Entry 5X22 (X-ray diffraction, 3.35 A resolution); this record covers chains C and F of the 9 polymer chains in the assembly.

[Chain C]
Name: DNA-directed RNA polymerase subunit beta
Source organism: Thermus thermophilus (strain HB8 / ATCC 27634 / DSM 579)
Notes: EC 2.7.7.6
UniProt: Q8RQE9 (RPOB_THET8); residue numbers follow UniProt; this construct covers 1-1119
Chain sequence (1119 residues; row label = number of the first residue in the row):
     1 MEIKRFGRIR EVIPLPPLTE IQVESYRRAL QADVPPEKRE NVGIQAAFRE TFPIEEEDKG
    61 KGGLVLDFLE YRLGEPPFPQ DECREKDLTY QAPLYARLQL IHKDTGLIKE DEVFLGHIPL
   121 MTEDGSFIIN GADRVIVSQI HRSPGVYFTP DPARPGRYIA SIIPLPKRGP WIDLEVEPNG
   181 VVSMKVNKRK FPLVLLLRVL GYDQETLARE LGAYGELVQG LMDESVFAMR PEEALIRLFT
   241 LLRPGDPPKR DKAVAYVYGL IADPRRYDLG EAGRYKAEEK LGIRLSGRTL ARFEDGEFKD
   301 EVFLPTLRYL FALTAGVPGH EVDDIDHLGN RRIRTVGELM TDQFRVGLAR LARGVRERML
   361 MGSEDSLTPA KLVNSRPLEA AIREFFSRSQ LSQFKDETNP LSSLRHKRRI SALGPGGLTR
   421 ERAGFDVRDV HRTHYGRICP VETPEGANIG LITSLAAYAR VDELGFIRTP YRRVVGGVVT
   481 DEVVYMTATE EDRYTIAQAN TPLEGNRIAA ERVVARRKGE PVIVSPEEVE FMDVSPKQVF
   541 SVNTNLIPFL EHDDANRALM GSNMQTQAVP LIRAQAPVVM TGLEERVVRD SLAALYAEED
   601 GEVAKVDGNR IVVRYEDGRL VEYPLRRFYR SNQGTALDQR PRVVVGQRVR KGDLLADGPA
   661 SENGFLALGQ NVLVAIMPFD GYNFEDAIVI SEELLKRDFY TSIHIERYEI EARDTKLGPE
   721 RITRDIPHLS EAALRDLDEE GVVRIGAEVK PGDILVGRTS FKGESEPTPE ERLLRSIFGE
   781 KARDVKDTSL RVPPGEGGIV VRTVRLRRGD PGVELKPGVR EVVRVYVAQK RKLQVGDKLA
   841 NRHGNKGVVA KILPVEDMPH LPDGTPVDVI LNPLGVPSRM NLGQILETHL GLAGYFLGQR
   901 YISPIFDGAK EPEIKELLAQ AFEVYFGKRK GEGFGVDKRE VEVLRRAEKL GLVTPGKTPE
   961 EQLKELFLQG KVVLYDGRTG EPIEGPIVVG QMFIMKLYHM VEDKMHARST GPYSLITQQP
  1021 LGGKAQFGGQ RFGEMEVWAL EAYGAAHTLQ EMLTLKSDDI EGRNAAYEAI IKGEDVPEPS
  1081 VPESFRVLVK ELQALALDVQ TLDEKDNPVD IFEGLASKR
Disordered / not traced: 57-62, 1119
Residues lining bound ligands: CMPcPP: Glu445, Arg557, Glu685, Asp686, Lys846, Arg879

[Chain F]
Name: RNA polymerase sigma factor SigA
Source organism: Thermus thermophilus (strain HB27 / ATCC BAA-163 / DSM 7039)
UniProt: Q72L95 (SIGA_THET2); numbering as in UniProt (aligned over 1-423)
Chain sequence (443 residues; numbered -19 to 423; the number before each row is that of its first residue; numbers below 1 keep their minus sign (Met-19 is residue -19)):
   -19 MGSSHHHHHH SSGLVPRGSH MKKSKRKNAQ AQEAQETEVL VQEEAEELPE FPEGEPDPDL
    41 EDPDLALEDD LLDLPEEGEG LDLEEEEEDL PIPKISTSDP VRQYLHEIGQ VPLLTLEEEV
   101 ELARKVEEGM EAIKKLSEIT GLDPDLIREV VRAKILGSAR VRHIPGLKET LDPKTVEEID
   161 QKLKSLPKEH KRYLHIAREG EAARQHLIEA NLRLVVSIAK KYTGRGLSFL DLIQEGNQGL
   221 IRAVEKFEYK RRFKFSTYAT WWIRQAINRA IADQARTIRI PVHMVETINK LSRTARQLQQ
   281 ELGREPTYEE IAEAMGPGWD AKRVEETLKI AQEPVSLETP IGDEKDSFYG DFIPDEHLPS
   341 PVDAATQSLL SEELEKALSK LSEREAMVLK LRKGLIDGRE HTLEEVGAFF GVTRERIRQI
   401 ENKALRKLKY HESRTRKLRD FLD
Disordered / not traced: -19 to 77, 380-398
Construct notes: initiating methionine (-19); expression tag (-18 to 0)
UniProt features mapped onto this chain:
  - DNA-binding region: Leu383 to Asn402 (H-T-H motif)
  - region: Ser78 to Ile113 (Sigma-70 factor domain-1)
  - motif: Asp211 to Gln214 (Interaction with polymerase core subunit RpoC)
Metal / ion sites: Mg2+: Ala292, Trp299

[How chain C and chain F interact]
Residue-residue contacts - 75 pairs, chain C then chain F:
  Tyr95(C) - Gly283(F)
  Phe114(C) - Gln279(F)
  Phe114(C) - Gln280(F)
  Phe114(C) - Gly283(F)
  Phe114(C) - Arg284(F)
  His117(C) - Gly283(F)
  His117(C) - Arg284(F)
  Arg243(C) - Arg82(F)
  Pro244(C) - Arg82(F)
  Arg353(C) - Thr203(F)
  Glu357(C) - Lys201(F)
  Ala370(C) - Gln280(F)  hydrogen bond (backbone-side chain)
  Val373(C) - Gln280(F)
  Asn374(C) - Arg276(F)
  Ser375(C) - Gln279(F)
  Arg376(C) - Arg276(F)
  Arg376(C) - Gln279(F)
  Arg376(C) - Glu285(F)  salt bridge
  Glu379(C) - Gln279(F)
  Glu379(C) - Glu285(F)
  Gln390(C) - Asp323(F)
  His728(C) - Leu422(F)
  His728(C) - Asp423(F)
  Thr768(C) - Gln347(F)  hydrogen bond
  Pro769(C) - Lys373(F)
  Pro769(C) - Gly374(F)
  Pro769(C) - Leu375(F)  hydrophobic
  Glu770(C) - Leu350(F)
  Glu770(C) - Ser351(F)  hydrogen bond
  Glu770(C) - Leu354(F)
  Glu771(C) - Gln347(F)  hydrogen bond
  Leu773(C) - Leu354(F)  hydrophobic
  Leu773(C) - Lys373(F)
  Leu773(C) - Leu375(F)  hydrophobic
  Leu773(C) - Leu408(F)  hydrophobic
  Leu774(C) - Phe421(F)
  Leu774(C) - Leu422(F)  hydrophobic
  Arg775(C) - Leu422(F)
  Ser776(C) - Lys373(F)
  Ile777(C) - Leu354(F)  hydrophobic
  Ile777(C) - His411(F)
  Ile777(C) - Glu412(F)
  Phe778(C) - Glu412(F)
  Phe778(C) - Leu418(F)
  Phe778(C) - Arg419(F)
  Phe778(C) - Leu422(F)  hydrophobic
  Arg808(C) - Glu305(F)  salt bridge
  Glu814(C) - Thr287(F)
  Glu814(C) - Tyr288(F)
  Leu815(C) - Tyr288(F)  hydrogen bond (backbone-side chain)
  Lys816(C) - Tyr288(F)
  Pro817(C) - Tyr288(F)
  Pro817(C) - Glu305(F)
  Gly818(C) - Glu305(F)  hydrogen bond (backbone-side chain)
  Thr1010(C) - Val342(F)
  Pro1012(C) - Pro334(F)  hydrophobic
  Tyr1013(C) - Pro334(F)
  Tyr1013(C) - Asp335(F)  hydrogen bond (backbone-backbone)
  Leu1015(C) - Ile333(F)
  Gln1018(C) - Asp335(F)  hydrogen bond
  Gln1018(C) - Leu338(F)
  Leu1021(C) - Asp331(F)
  Leu1021(C) - Ile333(F)
  Leu1021(C) - Pro334(F)  hydrophobic
  Gln1026(C) - Phe332(F)
  Ile1060(C) - Leu338(F)  hydrophobic
  Arg1063(C) - Pro341(F)
  Asn1064(C) - Pro341(F)
  Tyr1067(C) - Pro341(F)  hydrophobic
  Tyr1067(C) - Val342(F)
  Tyr1067(C) - Ala345(F)  hydrophobic
  Glu1068(C) - Ser348(F)  hydrogen bond
  Ile1071(C) - Ala345(F)  hydrophobic
  Lys1072(C) - Ser348(F)
  Lys1072(C) - Glu352(F)  salt bridge
Interface residues without a listed pair, chain C (54 interface residues in all): Pro93, Val113, Met361, Pro369, Arg420, Lys716, Arg772, Val819, Ser1014
Interface residues without a listed pair, chain F (54 interface residues in all): Arg244, Ala275, Gln277, Pro286, Glu289, Leu308, Lys309, Ile310, Gln312, Leu317, Glu324, Gly330, Pro339, Ser340, Leu349

[In short]
Chain C and chain F each contribute 54 residues to their interface; the contacts include 9 hydrogen bonds and
3 salt bridges. Polar pairs include Arg376(C)-Glu285(F), Arg808(C)-Glu305(F) and Lys1072(C)-Glu352(F). Ligands
of chain C: CMPcPP. Ala292(F) and Trp299(F) coordinate Mg2+.
Here chain C is DNA-directed RNA polymerase subunit beta (Thermus thermophilus (strain HB8 / ATCC 27634 / DSM
579)) and chain F is RNA polymerase sigma factor SigA (Thermus thermophilus (strain HB27 / ATCC BAA-163 / DSM
7039)). Entry 5X22 (Crystal structure of Thermus thermophilus transcription initiation complex with GpA and
CMPcPP) was determined by X-ray diffraction, deposited together with 5X21.
